PDB entry 6Q2X | X-ray diffraction, 2.10 A resolution | chains A and L

== Chain A ==
Protein: Transcriptional enhancer factor TEF-3
From: Homo sapiens
Notes: fragment: C-terminal domain, YAP binding domain
Reference sequence: Q15561 (TEAD4_HUMAN); residue numbers follow UniProt; this construct covers 217-434
Sequence (220 residues; row label = number of the first residue in the row):
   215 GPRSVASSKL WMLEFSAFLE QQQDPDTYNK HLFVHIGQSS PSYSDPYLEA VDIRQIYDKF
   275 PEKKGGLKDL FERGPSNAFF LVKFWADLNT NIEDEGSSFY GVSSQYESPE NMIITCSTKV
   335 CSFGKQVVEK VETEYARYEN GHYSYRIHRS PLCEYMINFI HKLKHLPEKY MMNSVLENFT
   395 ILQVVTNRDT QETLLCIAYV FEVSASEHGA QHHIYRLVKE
Unresolved in the structure: 215-216, 252-261, 306-309, 434
Covalently attached groups: myristic acid (MYR) linked to Cys-367
Construct notes: expression tag (215-216)
Swiss-Prot annotation at these positions:
  - mutagenesis: Asp-266 (D266A: Reduced transforming ability), Lys-297 (K297A: Important loss of interaction with YAP1 and complete loss of transforming ability), Trp-299 (W299A: Important loss of interaction with YAP1 and complete loss of transforming ability), Phe-337 (F337A: Reduced interaction with YAP1), Phe-373 (F373A: Reduced transforming ability), Leu-380 (L380A: Reduced transforming ability), Glu-391 (E391A: Reduced transforming ability), Phe-393 (F393A: Reduced transforming ability), His-427 (H427A: Reduced transforming ability), Tyr-429 (Y429A/H: Loss of interaction with YAP1 and also activation by YAP1; Y429A: Important loss of interaction with YAP1 and complete loss of transforming ability)

== Chain L ==
Protein: Transcriptional coactivator YAP1
Reference sequence: P46937 (YAP1_HUMAN); residues 60-100 here = UniProt positions 60-100
Sequence (41 residues; row label = number of the first residue in the row):
    60 DSETDLEALF NAVMNPKTAN VPQTVPMRLR KLPDSFFKPP E
Unresolved in the structure: 100
Swiss-Prot annotation at these positions:
  - modified residue: Ser-61 (Phosphoserine), Thr-63 (Phosphothreonine), Lys-90 (N6-lactoyllysine)
  - mutagenesis: Ser-61 (S61A: In YAP-4SA; prevents phosphorylation by LATS1 and LATS2, promoting retention in the nucleus; when associated with A-109; A-127 and A-164. Prevents phosphorylation by PRPK4 ...), Val-80 (V80A: No change in interaction with TEAD4. Reduced interaction with TEAD4 and transforming ability; when associated with A-84 and A-85), Val-84 (V84A: Reduced interaction with TEAD4 and transforming ability; when associated with A-80 and A-85), Pro-85 (P85A: Reduced interaction with TEAD4 and transforming ability; when associated with A-80 and A-84), Met-86 (M86A: Complete loss of interaction with TEAD1), Arg-89 (R89A: Complete loss of interaction with TEAD1), Lys-90 (K90R: Nearly abolished lactylation), Leu-91 (L91A: Complete loss of interaction with TEAD1), Ser-94 (S94A: Loss of interaction with TEAD1, TEAD2, TEAD3 and TEAD4 ...), Phe-95 (F95A: Complete loss of interaction with TEAD1), Phe-96 (F96A: Loss of interaction with TEAD1)

== Chain A / chain L interface ==
Pairs across the interface - 49 pairs, chain A then chain L:
  Glu-263(A) / Pro-92(L)
  Glu-263(A) / Ser-94(L)  hydrogen bond
  Ala-264(A) / Pro-92(L)
  Val-265(A) / Leu-91(L)  hydrophobic
  Val-265(A) / Pro-92(L)
  Gln-269(A) / Arg-89(L)  hydrogen bond (backbone-side chain)
  Gln-269(A) / Lys-90(L)  hydrogen bond (side chain-backbone)
  Asp-272(A) / Thr-83(L)
  Asp-272(A) / Arg-89(L)  salt bridge
  Lys-273(A) / Thr-83(L)
  Lys-273(A) / Met-86(L)
  Lys-273(A) / Arg-89(L)
  Leu-295(A) / Phe-95(L)  hydrophobic
  Lys-297(A) / Phe-95(L)  hydrogen bond (side chain-backbone)
  Lys-297(A) / Phe-96(L)
  Trp-299(A) / Ser-94(L)
  Trp-299(A) / Phe-95(L)
  Trp-299(A) / Pro-98(L)
  Ser-336(A) / Thr-63(L)
  Ser-336(A) / Leu-68(L)
  Phe-337(A) / Thr-63(L)
  Phe-337(A) / Leu-68(L)  hydrophobic
  Phe-337(A) / Val-80(L)  hydrophobic
  Phe-337(A) / Pro-81(L)
  Tyr-369(A) / Leu-65(L)
  Phe-373(A) / Leu-65(L)  hydrophobic
  Phe-373(A) / Leu-68(L)  hydrophobic
  Phe-373(A) / Phe-69(L)
  Lys-376(A) / Leu-65(L)
  Lys-376(A) / Glu-66(L)  salt bridge
  Lys-376(A) / Phe-69(L)
  Leu-377(A) / Phe-69(L)
  Leu-380(A) / Phe-69(L)  hydrophobic
  Leu-380(A) / Met-73(L)  hydrophobic
  Met-385(A) / Val-72(L)  hydrophobic
  Val-389(A) / Phe-69(L)  hydrophobic
  Val-389(A) / Val-72(L)  hydrophobic
  Glu-391(A) / Pro-85(L)
  Glu-391(A) / Met-86(L)  hydrogen bond (side chain-backbone)
  Asn-392(A) / Thr-83(L)
  Val-414(A) / Phe-95(L)  hydrophobic
  Glu-416(A) / Arg-87(L)  salt bridge
  Gln-425(A) / Pro-99(L)
  His-426(A) / Pro-99(L)
  His-427(A) / Ser-94(L)  hydrogen bond (side chain-backbone)
  His-427(A) / Lys-97(L)  hydrogen bond (side chain-backbone)
  His-427(A) / Pro-99(L)
  Tyr-429(A) / Ser-94(L)  hydrogen bond
  Tyr-429(A) / Phe-95(L)  hydrogen bond (side chain-backbone)
Interface residues without a listed pair, chain A (29 interface residues in all): Ile-270, Asn-372, Ser-388
Interface residues without a listed pair, chain L (24 interface residues in all): Val-84

== In short ==
29 residues of chain A and 24 residues of chain L are in contact; the contacts include 9 hydrogen bonds and 3
salt bridges. Among the polar pairs are Asp-272(A)/Arg-89(L), Lys-376(A)/Glu-66(L) and Glu-416(A)/Arg-87(L).
Myristic acid is covalently linked to Cys-367(A).
Chain A is Transcriptional enhancer factor TEF-3 (Homo sapiens) and chain L is Transcriptional coactivator
YAP1; the structure, TEAD4 (216-434) complexed with yap peptide (60-100) and myristoate (covalently bound) at
2.1A (P41212 crystal form), was determined by X-ray diffraction (same publication as 6Q36).
